Entry 8E1M (electron microscopy, 2.90 A resolution); this record covers chains C and L of the 5 polymer chains in the assembly.

# Chain C
Name: Mitochondrial import inner membrane translocase subunit TIM44
From: Saccharomyces cerevisiae
Reference sequence: A0A6A5Q2Y5 (A0A6A5Q2Y5_YEASX); residue numbers follow UniProt; this construct covers 1-431
Chain sequence (431 residues; row label = number of the first residue in the row):
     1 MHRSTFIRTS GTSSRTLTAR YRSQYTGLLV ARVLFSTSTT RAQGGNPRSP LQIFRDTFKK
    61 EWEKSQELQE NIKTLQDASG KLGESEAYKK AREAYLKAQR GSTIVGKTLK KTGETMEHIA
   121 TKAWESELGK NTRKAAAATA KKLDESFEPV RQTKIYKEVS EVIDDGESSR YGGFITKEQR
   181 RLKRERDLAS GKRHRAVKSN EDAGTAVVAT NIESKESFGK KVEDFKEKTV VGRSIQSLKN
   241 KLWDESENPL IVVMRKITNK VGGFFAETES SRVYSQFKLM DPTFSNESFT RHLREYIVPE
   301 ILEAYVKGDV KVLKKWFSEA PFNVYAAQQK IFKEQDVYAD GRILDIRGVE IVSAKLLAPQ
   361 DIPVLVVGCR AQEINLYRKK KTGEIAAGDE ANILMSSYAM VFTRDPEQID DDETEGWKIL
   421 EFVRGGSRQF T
Not modelled in the structure: 1-106, 194-254

# Chain L
Name: Antibody Fab fragment light chain
From: Mus musculus
Notes: antibody fragment or engineered binder
Chain sequence (238 residues; each row starts with the number of its first residue):
     1 MEKDTLLLWV LLLWVPGSTG DIVLTQSPAS LAVSLGQRAT ISCRASESVD IYGISFMNWF
    61 QQKPGQPPKL LIYATSNQGS GVPARFSGSG SGTDFSLNIH PMEEDDTAMY FCQQSKEVPR
   121 TFGGGTKLEI KRADAAPTVS IFPPSSEQLT SGGASVVCFL NNFYPKDINV KWKIDGSERQ
   181 NGVLNSWTDQ DSKDSTYSMS STLTLTKDEY ERHNSYTCEA THKTSTSPIV KSFNRNEC
Not modelled in the structure: 1-20, 132-238
Disulfides: Cys43-Cys112

# How chain C and chain L interact
Residue-residue contacts - 16 pairs, chain C then chain L:
  Gln276(C) - Tyr73(L)  hydrogen bond
  Leu357(C) - Tyr52(L)  hydrophobic
  Pro359(C) - Arg120(L)
  Gln360(C) - Ile51(L)
  Gln360(C) - Phe56(L)
  Gln360(C) - Ser115(L)  hydrogen bond (side chain-backbone)
  Gln360(C) - Lys116(L)  hydrogen bond (side chain-backbone)
  Ile362(C) - Tyr52(L)  hydrophobic
  Ile362(C) - Phe56(L)  hydrophobic
  Asp405(C) - Gly53(L)
  Asp405(C) - Ile54(L)
  Pro406(C) - Asn77(L)
  Glu407(C) - Ser76(L)  hydrogen bond
  Lys418(C) - Tyr52(L)  hydrogen bond (side chain-backbone)
  Lys418(C) - Gly53(L)
  Leu420(C) - Tyr52(L)  hydrophobic
Interface residues without a listed pair, chain C (13 interface residues in all): Leu279, Ser318, Arg404
Interface residues without a listed pair, chain L (14 interface residues in all): Ala74, Thr75, Glu117

# Summary
13 residues of chain C and 14 residues of chain L are in contact, with 5 hydrogen bonds. Polar pairs include
Gln276(C)-Tyr73(L), Gln360(C)-Ser115(L) and Gln360(C)-Lys116(L).
Chain C is Mitochondrial import inner membrane translocase subunit TIM44 (Saccharomyces cerevisiae) and chain
L is Antibody Fab fragment light chain (Mus musculus); the structure, Cryo-EM structure of the endogenous core
TIM23 complex from S. cerevisiae, was determined by electron microscopy together with 8SCX from the same
study.
